PDB entry 8VF3 | X-ray diffraction, 1.47 A resolution | chain A

Chain A:
Protein: Cytochrome P450 enzyme (CYP199A4)
Source organism: Rhodopseudomonas palustris HaA2
Notes: engineered mutation(s): A248G, G249A, D251Q, T252E
Chain sequence (410 residues; each row starts with the number of its first residue; numbering starts at 0):
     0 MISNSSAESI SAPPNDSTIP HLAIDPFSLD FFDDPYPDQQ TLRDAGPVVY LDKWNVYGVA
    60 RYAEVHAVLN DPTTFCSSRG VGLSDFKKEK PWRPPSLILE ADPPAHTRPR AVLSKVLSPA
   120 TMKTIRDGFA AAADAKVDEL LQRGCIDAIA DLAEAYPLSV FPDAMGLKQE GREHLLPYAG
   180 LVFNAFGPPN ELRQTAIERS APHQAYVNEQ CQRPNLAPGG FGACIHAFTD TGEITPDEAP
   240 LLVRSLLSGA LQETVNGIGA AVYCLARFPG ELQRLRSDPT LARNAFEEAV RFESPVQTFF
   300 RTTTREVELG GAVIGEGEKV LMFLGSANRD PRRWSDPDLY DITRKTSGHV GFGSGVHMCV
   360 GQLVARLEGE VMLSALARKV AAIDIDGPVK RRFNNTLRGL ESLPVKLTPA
Disordered / not traced: 0-16
Ion coordination: heme Fe near Cys-358 (its only coordinating residue here)
Small-molecule neighbours:
  - 4-methoxybenzoic acid (ANN): Arg-92, Ser-95, Ile-97, Leu-98, Val-181, Phe-182, Phe-185, Ser-244, Ser-247, Gly-248, Glu-252, Phe-298
  - heme (HEM): Leu-68, Val-80, Ile-97, Leu-98, His-105, Arg-109, Leu-112, Leu-116, Phe-160, Ser-244, Leu-245, Gly-248, Ala-249, Glu-252, Thr-253, Phe-285, Val-289, Pro-294, Val-295, Phe-298, Arg-300, Leu-323, Gly-350, Phe-351, Gly-352, Val-355, His-356, Cys-358, Val-359, Gly-360, Val-363, Ala-364

In short:
Chain A binds 4-methoxybenzoic acid and heme.
Chain A is Cytochrome P450 enzyme (CYP199A4) (Rhodopseudomonas palustris HaA2); the structure, The crystal
structure of GALQE CYP199A4 bound to 4-methoxybenzoic acid, was determined by X-ray diffraction (same
publication as 8VF0, 8VFP and 8VFR).
